Entry 8EUQ (X-ray diffraction, 3.09 A resolution); this record covers chains A and D of the 4 polymer chains in the assembly.

[Chain A]
Protein: HLA class II histocompatibility antigen, DR alpha chain
Source organism: Homo sapiens
UniProtKB: P01903 (DRA_HUMAN); residues 3-181 here correspond to UniProt positions 28-206 (UniProt number = residue number + 25)
Chain sequence (188 residues; numbered 3 to 190; the number before each row is that of its first residue):
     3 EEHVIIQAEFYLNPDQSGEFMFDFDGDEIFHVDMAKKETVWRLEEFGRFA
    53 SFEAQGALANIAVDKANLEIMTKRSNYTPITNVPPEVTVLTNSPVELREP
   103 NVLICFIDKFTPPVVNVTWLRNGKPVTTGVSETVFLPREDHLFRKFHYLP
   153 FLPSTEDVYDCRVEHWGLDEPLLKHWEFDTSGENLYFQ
Not modelled in the structure: 188-190
Differences from the reference sequence: expression tag (182-190)
Disulfides: Cys107-Cys163
Covalently attached groups: N-acetylglucosamine (NAG) linked to Asn118
Curated features (UniProtKB/Swiss-Prot):
  - region: Glu179 to Asp181 (Connecting peptide)
  - site: Gln9 (Self- and pathogen-derived peptide antigen), Gly49 (Self-peptide antigen), Phe51 (Self- and pathogen-derived peptide antigen), Ala52 (Self-peptide antigen), Ser53 (Self- and pathogen-derived peptide antigen), Glu55 (Pathogen-derived peptide antigen), Asn62 (Self- and pathogen-derived peptide antigen), Asn69 (Pathogen-derived peptide antigen), Arg76 (Self- and pathogen-derived peptide antigen)
  - glycosylation (N-linked (GlcNAc...) asparagine): Asn78, Asn118

[Chain D]
Protein: c44H10 Fab light chain
Source organism: Homo sapiens
Notes: antibody fragment or engineered binder
Chain sequence (214 residues; numbered 1 to 214; the number before each row is that of its first residue):
     1 DIQMTQSPSSLSASLGQRVSLTCRASQEISGYLTWLQQKPDGTIKRLVYA
    51 ASTLDSGVPKRFSGSRSGSDYSLTISSLESEDFADYYCLQYTNYPLTFGA
   101 GTKLELKRTVAAPSVFIFPPSDEQLKSGTASVVCLLNNFYPREAKVQWKV
   151 DNALQSGNSQESVTEQDSKDSTYSLSSTLTLSKADYEKHKVYACEVTHQG
   201 LSSPVTKSFNRGEC
Not modelled in the structure: 213-214
Disulfides: Cys23-Cys88, Cys134-Cys194

[How chain A and chain D interact]
Contacting residue pairs (16; chain A residue first):
  Thr80(A) - Arg66(D)  hydrogen bond (side chain-backbone)
  Thr80(A) - Ser67(D)
  Thr80(A) - Gly68(D)
  Thr83(A) - Ser30(D)
  Thr83(A) - Gly31(D)  hydrogen bond (side chain-backbone)
  Thr83(A) - Tyr32(D)
  Thr83(A) - Ala50(D)  hydrogen bond (side chain-backbone)
  Thr83(A) - Ala51(D)
  Asn84(A) - Tyr32(D)  hydrogen bond (backbone-side chain)
  Val85(A) - Ala50(D)  hydrophobic
  Asp142(A) - Tyr49(D)  hydrogen bond
  Asp142(A) - Thr53(D)
  Asp142(A) - Leu54(D)
  Leu144(A) - Tyr49(D)
  Leu144(A) - Thr53(D)
  Gly169(A) - Tyr32(D)
Also at the interface, not in a pair above, chain A (9 interface residues in all): Ser77, Pro81

[Summary]
Chain A and chain D form an interface of 9 and 11 residues respectively; the contacts include 5 hydrogen
bonds. Polar contacts include Thr80(A)-Arg66(D), Thr83(A)-Gly31(D) and Thr83(A)-Ala50(D). Covalently linked
N-acetylglucosamine: at Asn118(A).
Chain A is HLA class II histocompatibility antigen, DR alpha chain and chain D is c44H10 Fab light chain, both
from Homo sapiens; the structure, Crystal structure of HLA-DRA*01:01/HLA-DRB1*04:01 in complex with c44H10
Fab, was determined by X-ray diffraction.
